4WM8 - chains A and C of the 4 polymer chains in the assembly; structure by X-ray diffraction, 2.00 A resolution.

== Chain A ==
Molecule: VP1
Source organism: Enterovirus D68
UniProt: Q9YLJ3 (Q9YLJ3_9ENTO); residues 1-297 here correspond to UniProt positions 13-309 (UniProt number = residue number + 12)
Sequence (297 residues; row label = number of the first residue in the row):
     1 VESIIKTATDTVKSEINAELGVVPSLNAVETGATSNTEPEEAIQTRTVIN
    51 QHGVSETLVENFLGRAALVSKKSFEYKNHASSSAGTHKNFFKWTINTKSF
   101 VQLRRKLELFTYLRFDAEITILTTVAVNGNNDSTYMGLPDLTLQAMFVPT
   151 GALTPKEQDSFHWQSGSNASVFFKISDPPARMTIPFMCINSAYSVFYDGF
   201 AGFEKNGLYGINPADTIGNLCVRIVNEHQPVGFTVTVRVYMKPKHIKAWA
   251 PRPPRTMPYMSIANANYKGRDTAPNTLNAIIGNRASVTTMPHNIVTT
Not modelled in the structure: 80-86, 129-136, 297
Residues lining bound ligands: decanoic acid (DKA): Ile95, Thr97, Lys98, Leu107, Phe115, Ile119, Ile184, Tyr193, Ser194, Val195, Ile217, Met241
From the paper describing this entry:
  - binding site for decanoic acid: Ile184

== Chain C ==
Molecule: VP3
Source organism: Enterovirus D68
UniProt: Q68T42 (Q68T42_9ENTO); residues 1-247 here correspond to UniProt positions 318-564 (UniProt number = residue number + 317)
Sequence (247 residues; numbered 1 to 247; the number before each row is that of its first residue):
     1 GVPTYLLPGSGQFLTTDDHSSAPVLPCFNPTPEMHIPGQIRNMLEMIQVE
    51 SMMEINNTDGANGMERLRVDISVQADLDQLLFNIPLDIQLDGPLRNTLVG
   101 NISRYYTHWSGSLEMTFMFCGSFMATGKLILCYTPPGGSCPTTRETAMLG
   151 THIVWDFGLQSSITLIIPWISGSHYRMFNSDAKSTNANVGYVTCFMQTNL
   201 IVPSESSDTCSLIGFIAAKDDFSLRLMRDSPDIGQSNHLHGAEAAYQ
UniProt features mapped onto this chain:
  - binding site (N-acetylneuraminate): Asp91, Arg95, Pro231, Asp232, Ile233

== Interface between chain A and chain C ==
Contacting residue pairs (214):
  Glu2(A) - Arg41(C)  salt bridge
  Ala8(A) - Asp220(C)
  Ala8(A) - Asp221(C)
  Ala8(A) - Phe222(C)
  Thr9(A) - Asp220(C)  hydrogen bond
  Thr9(A) - Asp221(C)  hydrogen bond (side chain-backbone)
  Ser25(A) - Ile153(C)
  Ser25(A) - Ile163(C)
  Ser25(A) - Thr164(C)  hydrogen bond (backbone-backbone)
  Leu26(A) - Gln160(C)
  Leu26(A) - Ser162(C)
  Leu26(A) - Ile163(C)  hydrophobic
  Asn27(A) - Gln160(C)
  Asn27(A) - Ser161(C)
  Asn27(A) - Ser162(C)  hydrogen bond (backbone-backbone)
  Asn27(A) - Thr164(C)  hydrogen bond
  Val29(A) - Glu50(C)
  Val29(A) - Thr116(C)
  Val29(A) - Met118(C)  hydrophobic
  Val29(A) - Ser162(C)  hydrogen bond (backbone-side chain)
  Val29(A) - Phe215(C)  hydrophobic
  Glu30(A) - Met118(C)
  Glu30(A) - Ser161(C)  hydrogen bond
  Thr34(A) - Gln48(C)
  Thr34(A) - Val49(C)
  Thr34(A) - Glu50(C)  hydrogen bond (side chain-backbone)
  Thr34(A) - Glu114(C)
  Ser35(A) - Glu50(C)  hydrogen bond (backbone-side chain)
  Ser35(A) - Glu114(C)
  Ser35(A) - Thr116(C)
  Ser35(A) - Thr164(C)  hydrogen bond
  Ser35(A) - Lys219(C)
  Thr37(A) - Thr164(C)
  Thr37(A) - Ile166(C)
  Thr37(A) - Lys219(C)  hydrogen bond (backbone-side chain)
  Glu38(A) - Lys219(C)  salt bridge
  Ala42(A) - Ile166(C)  hydrophobic
  Ile43(A) - Thr151(C)
  Ile43(A) - Pro168(C)  hydrophobic
  Asn50(A) - Asp221(C)
  His52(A) - Ser110(C)  hydrogen bond
  His52(A) - His174(C)
  His52(A) - Tyr175(C)
  His52(A) - Ser223(C)
  Gly53(A) - Ser223(C)  hydrogen bond (backbone-side chain)
  Val54(A) - Asn42(C)  hydrogen bond (backbone-side chain)
  Val54(A) - Leu44(C)  hydrophobic
  Glu56(A) - Tyr106(C)  hydrogen bond (backbone-side chain)
  Glu56(A) - Arg225(C)
  Glu56(A) - Leu226(C)  hydrogen bond (side chain-backbone)
  Glu56(A) - Met227(C)  hydrogen bond (side chain-backbone)
  Thr57(A) - Asn42(C)  hydrogen bond
  Thr57(A) - Met43(C)  hydrogen bond (backbone-backbone)
  Thr57(A) - Leu44(C)
  Thr57(A) - Tyr106(C)
  Thr57(A) - Leu224(C)
  Leu58(A) - Arg41(C)
  Leu58(A) - Asn42(C)
  Val59(A) - Ile40(C)
  Val59(A) - Arg41(C)  hydrogen bond (backbone-backbone)
  Phe62(A) - Met43(C)  hydrophobic
  Phe62(A) - Tyr105(C)  hydrophobic
  Phe62(A) - Tyr106(C)
  Phe62(A) - Met227(C)  hydrophobic
  Arg65(A) - Thr15(C)
  Arg65(A) - Thr16(C)
  Arg65(A) - Met227(C)
  Ala66(A) - Phe13(C)  hydrophobic
  Ala66(A) - Thr15(C)  hydrogen bond (backbone-backbone)
  Ser70(A) - Tyr246(C)  hydrogen bond
  Lys71(A) - Tyr246(C)
  Lys72(A) - Tyr246(C)
  His87(A) - Tyr246(C)
  His87(A) - Gln247(C)  hydrogen bond
  Phe91(A) - Tyr246(C)  hydrophobic
  Lys92(A) - Ala245(C)  hydrogen bond (side chain-backbone)
  Lys92(A) - Tyr246(C)
  Lys92(A) - Gln247(C)  hydrogen bond (side chain-backbone)
  Trp93(A) - Ala245(C)
  Trp93(A) - Tyr246(C)
  Thr94(A) - Ala245(C)  hydrogen bond (backbone-backbone)
  Asn96(A) - Ala245(C)
  Lys98(A) - Leu239(C)
  Ser99(A) - Gln235(C)  hydrogen bond (backbone-side chain)
  Ser99(A) - Leu239(C)
  Phe100(A) - Gln235(C)
  Val101(A) - Ile233(C)  hydrophobic
  Val101(A) - Gly234(C)
  Val101(A) - Gln235(C)  hydrogen bond (backbone-side chain)
  Gln102(A) - Asp229(C)  hydrogen bond
  Arg104(A) - Leu239(C)
  Arg105(A) - Asn101(C)  hydrogen bond
  Arg105(A) - Tyr105(C)  hydrogen bond
  Arg105(A) - Ser230(C)
  Arg105(A) - Asp232(C)
  Arg105(A) - Ile233(C)
  Lys106(A) - Tyr105(C)
  Lys106(A) - Met227(C)
  Leu109(A) - Ile102(C)  hydrophobic
  Phe110(A) - Ile40(C)  hydrophobic
  Phe110(A) - Met43(C)  hydrophobic
  Tyr112(A) - Ile36(C)  hydrophobic
  Arg114(A) - Pro30(C)
  Arg114(A) - Thr31(C)  hydrogen bond (side chain-backbone)
  Arg114(A) - Pro32(C)
  Arg114(A) - Glu33(C)
  Glu118(A) - His19(C)
  Thr120(A) - Phe13(C)
  Ala169(A) - Val24(C)  hydrophobic
  Pro178(A) - Gly11(C)
  Pro179(A) - Phe13(C)  hydrophobic
  Arg181(A) - Phe13(C)
  Arg181(A) - Asp17(C)  salt bridge
  Arg181(A) - Ser21(C)
  Met182(A) - Ser21(C)
  Met182(A) - Ala22(C)
  Met182(A) - Val24(C)  hydrophobic
  Thr183(A) - Ser21(C)  hydrogen bond
  Thr183(A) - Ala22(C)  hydrogen bond (backbone-backbone)
  Thr183(A) - Pro23(C)
  Thr183(A) - Val24(C)  hydrogen bond (backbone-backbone)
  Pro185(A) - Phe28(C)  hydrophobic
  Phe186(A) - Phe28(C)
  Phe186(A) - Pro30(C)
  Met187(A) - Leu25(C)  hydrophobic
  Met187(A) - Phe28(C)  hydrophobic
  Cys188(A) - Thr31(C)  hydrogen bond (backbone-side chain)
  Ile189(A) - Thr31(C)
  Asn190(A) - Thr31(C)  hydrogen bond (backbone-side chain)
  Ser191(A) - Thr31(C)
  Ser191(A) - Pro32(C)  hydrogen bond (side chain-backbone)
  Ser191(A) - Glu33(C)
  Ser191(A) - Met34(C)
  Tyr240(A) - Phe13(C)  hydrophobic
  Lys242(A) - Asp17(C)  hydrogen bond (side chain-backbone)
  Lys244(A) - Ser21(C)
  Lys247(A) - Glu33(C)  salt bridge
  Ala248(A) - Gln39(C)
  Ala248(A) - Ile40(C)  hydrogen bond (backbone-backbone)
  Trp249(A) - Ile36(C)  hydrogen bond (side chain-backbone)
  Trp249(A) - Pro37(C)
  Trp249(A) - Gly38(C)
  Trp249(A) - Gln39(C)
  Ala250(A) - Gly38(C)  hydrogen bond (backbone-backbone)
  Pro251(A) - Met46(C)  hydrophobic
  Arg252(A) - Met46(C)
  Pro254(A) - Asn101(C)
  Thr256(A) - Asn96(C)
  Tyr259(A) - Leu239(C)
  Met260(A) - Leu239(C)
  Met260(A) - His240(C)  hydrogen bond (backbone-backbone)
  Ser261(A) - His240(C)  hydrogen bond (side chain-backbone)
  Ile262(A) - Leu239(C)  hydrophobic
  Ile262(A) - His240(C)  hydrogen bond (backbone-backbone)
  Ile262(A) - Gly241(C)
  Ile262(A) - Ala242(C)
  Pro274(A) - Asp91(C)
  Pro274(A) - Arg95(C)
  Asn275(A) - Arg95(C)
  Asn278(A) - Asn62(C)  hydrogen bond
  Asn278(A) - Gly63(C)  hydrogen bond (backbone-backbone)
  Asn278(A) - Arg66(C)
  Ala279(A) - Arg66(C)
  Ile280(A) - Glu54(C)
  Ile280(A) - Arg95(C)  hydrogen bond (backbone-side chain)
  Ile280(A) - Asn96(C)
  Ile281(A) - Glu54(C)  hydrogen bond (backbone-side chain)
  Ile281(A) - Asn57(C)
  Ile281(A) - Arg66(C)  hydrogen bond (backbone-side chain)
  Ile281(A) - Asp91(C)
  Ile281(A) - Gly92(C)
  Ile281(A) - Arg95(C)
  Ile281(A) - Asn96(C)
  Gly282(A) - Asn57(C)  hydrogen bond (backbone-side chain)
  Gly282(A) - Asp91(C)  hydrogen bond (backbone-side chain)
  Asn283(A) - Asn57(C)
  Asn283(A) - Thr58(C)
  Asn283(A) - Asp59(C)
  Asn283(A) - Arg66(C)  hydrogen bond
  Arg284(A) - Ile55(C)  hydrogen bond (side chain-backbone)
  Arg284(A) - Asn57(C)  hydrogen bond
  Arg284(A) - Thr58(C)
  Arg284(A) - Asn83(C)  hydrogen bond
  Arg284(A) - Pro85(C)
  Ser286(A) - Thr58(C)
  Val287(A) - Ile55(C)
  Val287(A) - Asn56(C)
  Val287(A) - Thr58(C)
  Val287(A) - Leu81(C)
  Val287(A) - Phe82(C)
  Val287(A) - Asn83(C)  hydrogen bond (backbone-backbone)
  Thr288(A) - Leu80(C)
  Thr288(A) - Leu81(C)
  Thr288(A) - Phe82(C)
  Thr288(A) - Asn83(C)  hydrogen bond (backbone-side chain)
  Thr289(A) - Asn83(C)
  Met290(A) - Asn83(C)
  Met290(A) - Ile84(C)
  Met290(A) - Pro85(C)  hydrophobic
  Met290(A) - Cys140(C)  hydrophobic
  Met290(A) - Tyr191(C)  hydrophobic
  Pro291(A) - Pro85(C)
  His292(A) - Asp87(C)
  His292(A) - Leu90(C)
  His292(A) - Ala182(C)
  His292(A) - Lys183(C)
  Asn293(A) - Ser139(C)  hydrogen bond
  Asn293(A) - Cys140(C)  hydrogen bond (side chain-backbone)
  Asn293(A) - Lys183(C)  hydrogen bond (backbone-side chain)
  Asn293(A) - Tyr191(C)  hydrogen bond
  Ile294(A) - Gly138(C)
  Ile294(A) - Ser139(C)
  Ile294(A) - Lys183(C)
  Ile294(A) - Tyr191(C)  hydrogen bond (backbone-side chain)
Interface residues without a listed pair, chain A (103 interface residues in all): Ala28, Ala33, Asn36, Pro39, Asn61, Ile184, Ala192, Arg255, Met257
Interface residues without a listed pair, chain C (109 interface residues in all): Asp18, Ala61, Pro93, Leu98, Ser112, Gly137, Trp155, Asn188, Ala217, Ala244

== Overview ==
The interface between chain A and chain C involves 103 residues on one side and 109 on the other, with 63
hydrogen bonds and 4 salt bridges. Among the polar pairs are Glu2(A)-Arg41(C), Glu38(A)-Lys219(C) and
Arg181(A)-Asp17(C). Chain A binds decanoic acid. From the paper: a binding site for decanoic acid at
Ile184(A).
Here chain A is VP1 and chain C is VP3, both from Enterovirus D68. Entry 4WM8 (Crystal Structure of Human
Enterovirus D68) was determined by X-ray diffraction (same publication as 4WM7).
